5XA4 - chain A; structure by X-ray diffraction, 1.30 A resolution.

[Chain A]
Protein: Heme acquisition protein HasAp
From: Pseudomonas aeruginosa str. PAO1
Reference sequence: G3XD33 (G3XD33_PSEAE); numbering as in UniProt (aligned over 1-184)
Chain sequence (184 residues; numbered 1 to 184; the number before each row is that of its first residue):
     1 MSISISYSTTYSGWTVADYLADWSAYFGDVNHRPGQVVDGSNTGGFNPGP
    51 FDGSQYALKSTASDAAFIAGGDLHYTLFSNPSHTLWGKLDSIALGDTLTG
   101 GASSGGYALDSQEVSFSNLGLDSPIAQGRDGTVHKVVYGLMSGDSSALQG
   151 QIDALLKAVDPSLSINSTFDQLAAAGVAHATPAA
Ion coordination: Fe ion: His32, Tyr75
Ligand contacts: 83L (10,20-Diphenyl-5,15-diaza-porphyrin containing FE): His32, Arg33, Pro34, Val37, Thr43, Gly44, Gly45, Phe46, Pro50, Phe51, Tyr56, Tyr75, Leu77, His83, Leu85, Arg129, His134, Tyr138, Met141

[Summary]
Ligands of chain A: compound 83L. The Fe ion site is built by His32 and Tyr75.
Chain A is Heme acquisition protein HasAp (Pseudomonas aeruginosa str. PAO1); the structure, Crystal Structure
of HasAp with Fe-5,15-Diazaporphyrin, was determined by X-ray diffraction (same publication as 5XIB, 5XIC,
5XIE and 5XKB).
